Entry 8CEN (electron microscopy, 3.00 A resolution); this record covers chains A and B of the 46 polymer chains in the assembly.

# Chain A
Name: DNA-directed RNA polymerase II subunit RPB1
Source organism: Saccharomyces cerevisiae
Notes: EC 2.7.7.6
UniProtKB: P04050 (RPB1_YEAST); the author numbering skips numbers that UniProt does not, so the offset changes along the chain: 1-1454 = UniProt 1-1454; 1469-1614 = UniProt 1455-1600; 1629-1653 = UniProt 1601-1625; 1661-1768 = UniProt 1626-1733
Sequence (1733 residues; numbered 1 to 1768; 35 numbers in that range are skipped by the numbering (no residue carries them; nothing is unmodelled there); the number before each row is that of its first residue):
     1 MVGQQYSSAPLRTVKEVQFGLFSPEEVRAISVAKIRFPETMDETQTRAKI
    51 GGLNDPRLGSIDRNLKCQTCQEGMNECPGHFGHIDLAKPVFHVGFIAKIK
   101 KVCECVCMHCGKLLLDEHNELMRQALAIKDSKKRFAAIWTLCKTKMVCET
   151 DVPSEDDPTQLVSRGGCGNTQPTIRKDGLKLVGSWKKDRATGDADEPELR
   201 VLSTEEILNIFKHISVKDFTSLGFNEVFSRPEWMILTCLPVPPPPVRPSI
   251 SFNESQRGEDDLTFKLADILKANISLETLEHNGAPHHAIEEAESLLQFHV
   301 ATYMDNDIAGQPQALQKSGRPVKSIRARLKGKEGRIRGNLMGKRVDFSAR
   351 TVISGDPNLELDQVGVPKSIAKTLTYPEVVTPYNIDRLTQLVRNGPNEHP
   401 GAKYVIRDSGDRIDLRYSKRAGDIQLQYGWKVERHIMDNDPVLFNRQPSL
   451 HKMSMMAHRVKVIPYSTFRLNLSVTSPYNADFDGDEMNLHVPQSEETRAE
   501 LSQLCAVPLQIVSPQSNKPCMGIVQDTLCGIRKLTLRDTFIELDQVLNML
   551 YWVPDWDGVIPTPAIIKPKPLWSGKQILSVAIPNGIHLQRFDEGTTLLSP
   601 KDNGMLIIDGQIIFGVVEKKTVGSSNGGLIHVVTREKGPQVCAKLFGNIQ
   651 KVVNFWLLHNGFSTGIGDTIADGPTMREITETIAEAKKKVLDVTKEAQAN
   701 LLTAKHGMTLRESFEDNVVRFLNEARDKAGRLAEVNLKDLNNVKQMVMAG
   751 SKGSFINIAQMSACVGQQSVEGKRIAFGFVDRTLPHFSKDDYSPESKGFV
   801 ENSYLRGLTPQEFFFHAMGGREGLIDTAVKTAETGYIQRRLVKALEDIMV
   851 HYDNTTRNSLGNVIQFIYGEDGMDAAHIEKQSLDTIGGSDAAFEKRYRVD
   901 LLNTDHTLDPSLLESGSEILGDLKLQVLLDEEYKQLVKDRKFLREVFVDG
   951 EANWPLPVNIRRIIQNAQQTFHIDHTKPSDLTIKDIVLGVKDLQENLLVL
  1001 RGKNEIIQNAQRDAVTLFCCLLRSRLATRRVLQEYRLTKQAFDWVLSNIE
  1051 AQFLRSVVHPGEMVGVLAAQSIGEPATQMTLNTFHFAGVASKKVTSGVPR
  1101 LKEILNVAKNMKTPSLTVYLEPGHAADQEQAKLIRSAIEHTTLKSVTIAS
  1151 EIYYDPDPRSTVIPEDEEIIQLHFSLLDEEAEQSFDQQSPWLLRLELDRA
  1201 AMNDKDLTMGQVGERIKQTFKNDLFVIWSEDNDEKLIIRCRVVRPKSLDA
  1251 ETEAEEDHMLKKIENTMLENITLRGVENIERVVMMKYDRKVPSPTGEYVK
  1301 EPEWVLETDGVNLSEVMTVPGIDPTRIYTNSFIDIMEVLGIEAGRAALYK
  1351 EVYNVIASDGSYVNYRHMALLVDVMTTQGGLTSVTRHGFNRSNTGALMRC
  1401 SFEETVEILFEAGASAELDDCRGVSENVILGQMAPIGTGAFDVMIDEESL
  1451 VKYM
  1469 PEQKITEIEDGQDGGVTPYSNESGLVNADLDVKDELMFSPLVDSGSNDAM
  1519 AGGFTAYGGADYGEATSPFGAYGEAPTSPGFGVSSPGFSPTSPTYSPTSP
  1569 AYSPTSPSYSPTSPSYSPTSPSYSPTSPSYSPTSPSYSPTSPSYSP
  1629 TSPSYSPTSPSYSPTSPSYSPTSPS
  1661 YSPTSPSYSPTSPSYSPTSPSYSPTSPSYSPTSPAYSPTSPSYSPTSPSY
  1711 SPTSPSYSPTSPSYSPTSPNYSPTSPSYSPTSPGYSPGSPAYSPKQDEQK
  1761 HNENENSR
Unresolved in the structure: 1, 189-196, 1080-1092, 1178-1183, 1469-1571, 1661-1664, 1679-1768
Bound ions: Zn2+ site 1: Cys67, Cys70, Cys77, His80; Zn2+ site 2: Cys107, Cys110, Cys148, Cys167; Mg2+: Asp483, Asp485
Curated features (UniProtKB/Swiss-Prot):
  - region: Pro248 to Asp260 (Lid loop), Asn306 to Lys323 (Rudder loop), Pro810 to Glu822 (Bridging helix)
  - binding site (Zn(2+)): Cys67, Cys70, Cys77, His80, Cys107, Cys110, Cys148, Cys167
  - binding site (Mg(2+)): Asp481, Asp483, Asp485
  - modified residue: Thr1485 (Phosphothreonine)
  - cross-link (Glycyl lysine isopeptide (Lys-Gly)): Lys695 (interchain with G-Cter in ubiquitin), Lys1246 (interchain with G-Cter in ubiquitin), Lys1350 (interchain with G-Cter in ubiquitin)

# Chain B
Name: DNA-directed RNA polymerase II subunit RPB2
Source organism: Saccharomyces cerevisiae
Notes: EC 2.7.7.6
UniProtKB: P08518 (RPB2_YEAST); residue numbers follow UniProt; this construct covers 1-1224
Sequence (1224 residues; row label = number of the first residue in the row):
     1 MSDLANSEKYYDEDPYGFEDESAPITAEDSWAVISAFFREKGLVSQQLDS
    51 FNQFVDYTLQDIICEDSTLILEQLAQHTTESDNISRKYEISFGKIYVTKP
   101 MVNESDGVTHALYPQEARLRNLTYSSGLFVDVKKRTYEAIDVPGRELKYE
   151 LIAEESEDDSESGKVFIGRLPIMLRSKNCYLSEATESDLYKLKECPFDMG
   201 GYFIINGSEKVLIAQERSAGNIVQVFKKAAPSPISHVAEIRSALEKGSRF
   251 ISTLQVKLYGREGSSARTIKATLPYIKQDIPIVIIFRALGIIPDGEILEH
   301 ICYDVNDWQMLEMLKPCVEDGFVIQDRETALDFIGRRGTALGIKKEKRIQ
   351 YAKDILQKEFLPHITQLEGFESRKAFFLGYMINRLLLCALDRKDQDDRDH
   401 FGKKRLDLAGPLLAQLFKTLFKKLTKDIFRYMQRTVEEAHDFNMKLAINA
   451 KTITSGLKYALATGNWGEQKKAMSSRAGVSQVLNRYTYSSTLSHLRRTNT
   501 PIGRDGKLAKPRQLHNTHWGLVCPAETPEGQACGLVKNLSLMSCISVGTD
   551 PMPIITFLSEWGMEPLEDYVPHQSPDATRVFVNGVWHGVHRNPARLMETL
   601 RTLRRKGDINPEVSMIRDIREKELKIFTDAGRVYRPLFIVEDDESLGHKE
   651 LKVRKGHIAKLMATEYQDIEGGFEDVEEYTWSSLLNEGLVEYIDAEEEES
   701 ILIAMQPEDLEPAEANEENDLDVDPAKRIRVSHHATTFTHCEIHPSMILG
   751 VAASIIPFPDHNQSPRNTYQSAMGKQAMGVFLTNYNVRMDTMANILYYPQ
   801 KPLGTTRAMEYLKFRELPAGQNAIVAIACYSGYNQEDSMIMNQSSIDRGL
   851 FRSLFFRSYMDQEKKYGMSITETFEKPQRTNTLRMKHGTYDKLDDDGLIA
   901 PGVRVSGEDVIIGKTTPISPDEEELGQRTAYHSKRDASTPLRSTENGIVD
   951 QVLVTTNQDGLKFVKVRVRTTKIPQIGDKFASRHGQKGTIGITYRREDMP
  1001 FTAEGIVPDLIINPHAIPSRMTVAHLIECLLSKVAALSGNEGDASPFTDI
  1051 TVEGISKLLREHGYQSRGFEVMYNGHTGKKLMAQIFFGPTYYQRLRHMVD
  1101 DKIHARARGPMQVLTRQPVEGRSRDGGLRFGEMERDCMIAHGAASFLKER
  1151 LMEASDAFRVHICGICGLMTVIAKLNHNQFECKGCDNKIDIYQIHIPYAA
  1201 KLLFQELMAMNITPRLYTDRSRDF
Unresolved in the structure: 1-17, 158-162, 469-475, 503-505, 670-674, 715-721
Bound ions: Zn2+: Cys1163, Cys1166, Cys1182, Cys1185

# Chain A / chain B interface
Pairs across the interface (464):
  Gln4(A) with Phe1158(B); Arg1159(B), hydrogen bond
  Gln5(A) with Arg1159(B), hydrogen bond (backbone-side chain); Leu1175(B); Asn1176(B)
  Ser7(A) with Arg1159(B); His1161(B), hydrogen bond; Phe1180(B); Gln1193(B)
  Ser8(A) with Asn1178(B); Phe1180(B)
  Ala9(A) with His1161(B); Ile1191(B); Gln1193(B), hydrogen bond (backbone-side chain)
  Pro10(A) with Ile1191(B); Tyr1192(B); Gln1193(B), hydrogen bond (backbone-backbone)
  Leu11(A) with Gln1193(B); His1195(B)
  Arg12(A) with Tyr1192(B); Gln1193(B), hydrogen bond (backbone-backbone); Ile1194(B); Thr1218(B)
  Thr13(A) with Thr1218(B)
  Val14(A) with Ile1194(B), hydrophobic; Leu1216(B), hydrophobic; Tyr1217(B)
  Lys15(A) with Tyr1217(B), hydrogen bond (backbone-backbone); Thr1218(B); Arg1220(B)
  Glu16(A) with Arg1215(B); Leu1216(B); Tyr1217(B), hydrogen bond (backbone-backbone); Asp1219(B); Arg1220(B); Ser1221(B), hydrogen bond; Arg1222(B)
  Val17(A) with Arg1215(B); Leu1216(B), hydrophobic
  Gln18(A) with Thr1213(B); Pro1214(B); Arg1215(B), hydrogen bond (backbone-backbone); Tyr1217(B)
  Phe19(A) with Thr1213(B)
  Gly20(A) with Ile1212(B); Thr1213(B), hydrogen bond (backbone-backbone)
  Leu21(A) with Asn1211(B); Thr1213(B)
  Phe22(A) with Leu1168(B), hydrophobic; Met1208(B), hydrophobic; Asn1211(B), hydrogen bond (backbone-side chain); Thr1213(B)
  Glu26(A) with Leu1168(B); Arg1215(B), salt bridge
  Ala29(A) with Lys1183(B); Gly1184(B)
  Ile30(A) with Thr1170(B); Met1208(B), hydrophobic
  Thr46(A) with Glu922(B)
  Arg63(A) with Leu925(B)
  Asn64(A) with Glu924(B); Leu925(B), hydrogen bond (side chain-backbone)
  Thr69(A) with Ile1172(B); Lys1174(B), hydrogen bond (backbone-side chain)
  Cys70(A) with Ile1172(B), hydrophobic; Ala1173(B); Lys1174(B)
  Gln71(A) with Lys1174(B), hydrogen bond
  Glu72(A) with Ala1173(B); Lys1174(B); Leu1175(B), hydrogen bond (side chain-backbone)
  Met74(A) with Arg1116(B), hydrogen bond (backbone-side chain)
  Asn75(A) with Arg1116(B); Phe1158(B)
  Glu76(A) with Phe1158(B)
  Pro78(A) with Phe1158(B), hydrophobic; Val1160(B), hydrophobic; Lys1201(B), hydrogen bond (backbone-side chain); Gln1205(B), hydrogen bond (backbone-side chain)
  Gly79(A) with Gln1205(B)
  His80(A) with Ile1172(B)
  Phe81(A) with Gln1205(B); Met1208(B), hydrophobic; Ala1209(B)
  His92(A) with Met1210(B), hydrogen bond (side chain-backbone)
  Phe95(A) with Ile1212(B), hydrophobic
  Phe228(A) with Arg1215(B)
  Trp233(A) with Asn1211(B)
  Leu236(A) with Asn1211(B)
  Pro240(A) with Met1208(B); Ala1209(B)
  Pro242(A) with Ala1209(B), hydrophobic
  Pro243(A) with Gln1205(B)
  Pro245(A) with Leu1114(B); Tyr1198(B); Lys1201(B); Leu1202(B)
  Val246(A) with Leu1114(B); Leu1202(B), hydrophobic; Gln1205(B); Glu1206(B)
  Pro248(A) with Val1113(B), hydrophobic; Leu1114(B)
  Asn253(A) with Tyr866(B), hydrogen bond
  Glu254(A) with Arg935(B), hydrogen bond (backbone-side chain)
  Ser255(A) with Tyr866(B)
  Gln256(A) with Tyr866(B)
  Tyr303(A) with Ala1209(B)
  Met304(A) with Ala1209(B); Met1210(B)
  Ile325(A) with Glu1206(B); Met1210(B), hydrophobic
  Arg328(A) with Glu1206(B), salt bridge
  Leu329(A) with Leu1203(B), hydrophobic; Glu1206(B)
  Arg335(A) with Leu1114(B); Leu1202(B); Glu1206(B), salt bridge
  Ile336(A) with Leu1203(B), hydrophobic
  Arg337(A) with Glu1132(B), salt bridge
  Gly338(A) with Arg1129(B), hydrogen bond (backbone-side chain)
  Asn339(A) with Thr1115(B); Gln1117(B), hydrogen bond (backbone-side chain); Ala1199(B)
  Leu340(A) with Leu1151(B); Ala1199(B), hydrophobic; Ala1200(B); Leu1203(B), hydrophobic
  Met341(A) with Gly1131(B); Glu1132(B); Arg1135(B)
  Gly342(A) with Arg1129(B); Phe1130(B); Gly1131(B)
  Lys343(A) with Gln1117(B); Leu1128(B); Arg1129(B); Phe1130(B), hydrogen bond (backbone-backbone); Leu1151(B), hydrogen bond (side chain-backbone); Ser1155(B); Asp1156(B), salt bridge; Pro1197(B)
  Arg344(A) with Pro1118(B); Val1119(B); Glu1120(B); Gly1127(B), hydrogen bond (side chain-backbone); Leu1128(B); Arg1129(B); Ser1155(B), hydrogen bond (backbone-side chain)
  Val345(A) with Pro1118(B); Gly1127(B); Leu1128(B), hydrogen bond (backbone-backbone); Phe1130(B), hydrophobic; Arg1150(B); Ala1154(B)
  Asp346(A) with Arg1106(B), salt bridge; Ala1107(B); Arg1108(B); Met1111(B); Pro1118(B); Arg1150(B), hydrogen bond (backbone-side chain); Ala1154(B), hydrogen bond (backbone-backbone)
  Phe347(A) with Arg1106(B), hydrogen bond (backbone-backbone); Ala1107(B), hydrogen bond (backbone-backbone); Arg1108(B); Arg1150(B)
  Ser348(A) with Ala1105(B); Arg1106(B), hydrogen bond (backbone-backbone); Leu1128(B)
  Ala349(A) with His1104(B); Ala1105(B), hydrophobic
  Arg350(A) with Lys1102(B); Ile1103(B); His1104(B), hydrogen bond (backbone-backbone); Leu1128(B)
  Thr351(A) with Val1099(B); Ile1103(B)
  Val352(A) with Val1099(B), hydrophobic
  Ser354(A) with Ile976(B); Ile990(B)
  Gly355(A) with Tyr833(B)
  Asp356(A) with Tyr833(B), hydrogen bond
  Pro357(A) with Ser831(B); Gly832(B); Tyr833(B), hydrophobic
  Asn358(A) with Tyr833(B), hydrogen bond
  Ser369(A) with Ile1103(B)
  Ile370(A) with Ile1103(B), hydrophobic
  Thr373(A) with Ala1105(B); Arg1106(B); Ala1107(B)
  Leu374(A) with Arg1106(B)
  Lys403(A) with Ala1107(B)
  Tyr404(A) with Arg1108(B)
  Arg412(A) with Arg1108(B)
  Glu433(A) with Arg1108(B), salt bridge
  Leu443(A) with Met1138(B), hydrophobic; Phe1146(B), hydrophobic
  Asn445(A) with Glu1134(B)
  Gln447(A) with Arg1129(B); Glu1134(B), hydrogen bond
  Pro448(A) with Met1133(B)
  Ser449(A) with Met1133(B); Glu1134(B); Cys1137(B), hydrogen bond (backbone-side chain)
  His451(A) with Cys1137(B), hydrogen bond (backbone-side chain)
  Lys452(A) with Ala1140(B); His1141(B), hydrogen bond (backbone-side chain)
  Met455(A) with Phe1130(B), hydrophobic; Glu1134(B); His1141(B), hydrogen bond (backbone-side chain)
  Tyr465(A) with Ile976(B), hydrophobic
  Ser466(A) with Val1099(B); Asp1100(B), hydrogen bond; Ile1103(B)
  Thr467(A) with Ile976(B); Gly977(B); Val1099(B)
  Arg469(A) with Tyr833(B); Ile976(B); Gly991(B), hydrogen bond (side chain-backbone)
  Leu472(A) with Gln835(B); Glu836(B)
  Thr475(A) with Glu836(B)
  Ala480(A) with Glu836(B)
  Asp481(A) with Glu836(B)
  Phe482(A) with Gln835(B); Glu836(B), hydrogen bond (backbone-backbone); Asp837(B); Ser838(B); Gly988(B); Thr989(B), hydrogen bond (backbone-side chain)
  Asp483(A) with Lys979(B); Lys987(B), salt bridge; Gly988(B); Thr989(B)
  Gly484(A) with Lys979(B); Thr989(B); Lys1102(B)
  Glu486(A) with Lys1102(B)
  Asn488(A) with Leu1128(B)
  His490(A) with Phe1130(B); Arg1150(B), hydrogen bond
  Val491(A) with Arg1150(B), hydrogen bond (backbone-side chain)
  Pro492(A) with Phe1146(B), hydrophobic; Glu1149(B)
  Gln493(A) with Glu1149(B), hydrogen bond (backbone-side chain)
  Ser494(A) with Glu1149(B), hydrogen bond
  Thr497(A) with Ser1145(B); Phe1146(B); Glu1149(B), hydrogen bond
  Glu500(A) with Ala1143(B); Ala1144(B); Ser1145(B), hydrogen bond; Phe1146(B), hydrogen bond (side chain-backbone)
  Leu504(A) with His1141(B); Gly1142(B)
  Cys505(A) with Met1138(B), hydrophobic; His1141(B)
  Gln510(A) with His1141(B)
  Val524(A) with Gln835(B)
  Gln525(A) with Gln835(B); Glu836(B); Asn1013(B); His1015(B), hydrogen bond (backbone-side chain)
  Asp526(A) with Cys829(B), hydrogen bond; Asn834(B); Gln835(B), hydrogen bond (backbone-side chain); Asn1013(B), hydrogen bond; His1015(B), salt bridge
  Thr527(A) with Gln835(B)
  Cys529(A) with His1015(B)
  Leu657(A) with Cys829(B)
  Leu658(A) with Tyr830(B); Asn1074(B), hydrogen bond (backbone-side chain); His1076(B); Leu1081(B)
  His659(A) with Asn1074(B); Thr1077(B)
  Asn660(A) with Leu1081(B); Met1082(B), hydrogen bond (backbone-backbone); Ala1083(B), hydrogen bond (backbone-backbone)
  Gly661(A) with Ala1083(B)
  Phe662(A) with Ala828(B); Cys829(B), hydrogen bond (backbone-backbone); Pro1014(B); Ala1083(B), hydrophobic
  Ser663(A) with Ile827(B), hydrogen bond (side chain-backbone); Pro1014(B); Gln1084(B); Ile1085(B); Phe1086(B), hydrogen bond (side chain-backbone)
  Thr664(A) with Ile827(B); Pro1014(B); Ile1017(B); Phe1086(B)
  Gly665(A) with Leu1026(B); Phe1069(B); Phe1086(B)
  Ile666(A) with Val1023(B), hydrophobic; Leu1026(B), hydrophobic; Ile1027(B), hydrophobic; Leu1030(B), hydrophobic; Val1052(B), hydrophobic; Arg1067(B); Phe1086(B)
  Gly667(A) with Arg1067(B)
  Asp668(A) with Phe1069(B)
  Ile670(A) with Glu1053(B); Arg1067(B)
  Asn742(A) with Phe1069(B)
  Val743(A) with Pro1018(B), hydrophobic
  Met746(A) with Pro1014(B); His1015(B); Pro1018(B), hydrophobic
  Ser751(A) with His1015(B), hydrogen bond
  Lys752(A) with His1015(B); Ser1019(B)
  Asn757(A) with Pro1018(B); Ser1019(B), hydrogen bond (side chain-backbone); Met1021(B), hydrogen bond
  Gln760(A) with Met1021(B)
  Met761(A) with Pro1018(B); Met1021(B), hydrophobic; Val1023(B), hydrophobic
  Val770(A) with Gln513(B)
  Glu771(A) with Gln513(B)
  Ile775(A) with Asn516(B)
  Ala776(A) with Asn516(B), hydrogen bond (backbone-side chain)
  Gly778(A) with His400(B); His515(B); Asn516(B), hydrogen bond (backbone-side chain)
  Phe779(A) with Asn516(B); Thr517(B); Glu699(B)
  Val780(A) with Glu699(B), hydrogen bond (backbone-side chain)
  Arg782(A) with Glu698(B), hydrogen bond (side chain-backbone); Glu699(B), hydrogen bond (side chain-backbone); Ile701(B), hydrogen bond (side chain-backbone); Leu702(B)
  Thr783(A) with Asn516(B), hydrogen bond (backbone-side chain)
  Leu784(A) with Trp519(B), hydrophobic
  Pro785(A) with Glu698(B); Ile701(B); Leu702(B); Ile703(B), hydrogen bond (backbone-backbone)
  His786(A) with Trp519(B); Leu702(B); Ile703(B); Met705(B); His733(B), hydrogen bond (backbone-side chain); Glu742(B), salt bridge
  Phe787(A) with Leu702(B); His733(B)
  Ser788(A) with His733(B), hydrogen bond (backbone-side chain)
  Glu801(A) with Ile729(B)
  Asn802(A) with Arg728(B); Ile729(B), hydrogen bond (side chain-backbone)
  Tyr804(A) with His761(B), hydrogen bond (backbone-side chain); Asn762(B); Gln763(B); Met1021(B), hydrophobic; Val1023(B), hydrophobic
  Leu805(A) with His761(B), hydrogen bond (backbone-side chain); Val1023(B), hydrophobic; Val1052(B), hydrophobic
  Arg806(A) with Pro725(B), hydrogen bond (side chain-backbone); Ala726(B); Lys727(B); Arg728(B); Ile729(B); His761(B)
  Gly807(A) with Arg728(B); Asp760(B); His761(B)
  Leu808(A) with Arg728(B), hydrogen bond (backbone-side chain); Asp760(B), hydrogen bond (backbone-backbone); Phe1047(B)
  Thr809(A) with Ile729(B); Phe1047(B)
  Pro810(A) with Trp519(B); Met705(B), hydrophobic; Pro745(B), hydrophobic; Phe1047(B), hydrophobic
  Gln811(A) with Met705(B)
  Phe813(A) with Pro524(B), hydrophobic; Leu749(B), hydrophobic; Pro759(B); Asp760(B); Asn767(B); Phe1047(B), hydrophobic
  Phe814(A) with Leu514(B), hydrophobic; His515(B); Asn516(B); His518(B); Trp519(B); Pro524(B), hydrophobic
  His816(A) with Gln763(B); Ser764(B), hydrogen bond (backbone-side chain)
  Ala817(A) with Leu514(B), hydrophobic; Pro524(B), hydrophobic; Ser764(B)
  Met818(A) with Leu514(B); Asn516(B)
  Gly820(A) with Ser764(B); Pro765(B)
  Arg821(A) with Arg512(B), hydrogen bond (side chain-backbone); Leu514(B); Cys523(B); Pro524(B), hydrogen bond (side chain-backbone); Thr527(B); Gly534(B)
  Leu824(A) with Thr768(B); Tyr769(B)
  Ile825(A) with Lys510(B); Arg512(B); Gln513(B); Cys533(B), hydrophobic
  Arg839(A) with Glu1132(B), salt bridge
  Val842(A) with Asp1136(B)
  Lys843(A) with Arg1135(B)
  Glu846(A) with Arg1135(B), salt bridge
  Met1063(A) with Ile1139(B)
  Val1066(A) with Asp1136(B); Ile1139(B), hydrophobic; Ala1140(B), hydrophobic
  Gln1070(A) with Asp1136(B); Cys1137(B), hydrogen bond; Ala1140(B)
  Lys1261(A) with Lys315(B)
  Asn1265(A) with Gly263(B); Ser264(B); Ser265(B)
  Glu1269(A) with Gly263(B)
  Val1406(A) with Met1210(B), hydrophobic
  Leu1409(A) with Leu1207(B), hydrophobic; Ile1212(B)
  Phe1410(A) with Met1210(B), hydrophobic; Ile1212(B), hydrophobic
  Leu1418(A) with Ser1221(B)
  Arg1422(A) with Arg1220(B); Phe1224(B)
  Val1424(A) with Ile1139(B), hydrophobic
  Val1428(A) with Arg1135(B); Leu1151(B), hydrophobic
  Ile1429(A) with Pro1197(B); Ala1200(B)
  Leu1430(A) with His1195(B); Ile1196(B); Pro1197(B); Phe1204(B), hydrophobic
  Gly1431(A) with Lys1148(B); Met1152(B); Pro1197(B)
  Met1433(A) with Ala1144(B), hydrophobic; Ser1145(B); Lys1148(B)
  Ala1434(A) with Ala1144(B)
  Ile1436(A) with Ile1139(B), hydrophobic; Ala1144(B)
  Gly1437(A) with Gly1142(B)
  Thr1438(A) with Gly1142(B), hydrogen bond (backbone-backbone); Ala1144(B), hydrogen bond (side chain-backbone)
  Gly1439(A) with Ala1144(B)
Interface residues without a listed pair, chain A (227 interface residues in all): Tyr6, Val32, Cys77, Arg326, Lys332, Ile353, Pro367, Thr375, Ser454, Glu496, Leu501, Asn654, Thr669, Gly753, Asp791, Glu795, Glu822, Ala828, Gln838, Leu860, Leu1067, Gly1413, Asp1420, Ser1425, Gln1432
Interface residues without a listed pair, chain B (210 interface residues in all): Glu312, Asp397, Glu529, Arg635, Ala695, Ser700, Ala704, Val731, Ala735, Ile748, Arg884, Gln975, Ile992, Thr993, Lys1080, Gly1109, Leu1147, Glu1153, Ala1157, Cys1166, His1177, Asp1223

# Overview
Chain A and chain B form an interface of 227 and 210 residues respectively, with 88 hydrogen bonds and 12 salt
bridges. Polar pairs include Glu26(A)-Arg1215(B), Arg328(A)-Glu1206(B) and Arg335(A)-Glu1206(B). Curated
annotation (UniProt) lists 8 Zn2+-binding residues and 3 Mg2+-binding residues on chain A.
Chain A is DNA-directed RNA polymerase II subunit RPB1 and chain B is DNA-directed RNA polymerase II subunit
RPB2, both from Saccharomyces cerevisiae; the structure, Yeast RNA polymerase II transcription pre-initiation
complex with core Mediator, was determined by electron microscopy (same publication as 8CEO).
